PDB entry 4NF4 | X-ray diffraction, 2.00 A resolution | chains A and B

Chain A:
Protein: Glutamate receptor ionotropic, NMDA 1
Organism: Rattus norvegicus
Notes: fragment: Ligand-binding domain
UniProtKB: P35439 (NMDZ1_RAT); the construct has insertions or renumbered stretches relative to UniProt, so the offset changes along the chain: 2-152 = UniProt 393-543; 155-292 = UniProt 663-800
Chain sequence (292 residues; each row starts with the number of its first residue):
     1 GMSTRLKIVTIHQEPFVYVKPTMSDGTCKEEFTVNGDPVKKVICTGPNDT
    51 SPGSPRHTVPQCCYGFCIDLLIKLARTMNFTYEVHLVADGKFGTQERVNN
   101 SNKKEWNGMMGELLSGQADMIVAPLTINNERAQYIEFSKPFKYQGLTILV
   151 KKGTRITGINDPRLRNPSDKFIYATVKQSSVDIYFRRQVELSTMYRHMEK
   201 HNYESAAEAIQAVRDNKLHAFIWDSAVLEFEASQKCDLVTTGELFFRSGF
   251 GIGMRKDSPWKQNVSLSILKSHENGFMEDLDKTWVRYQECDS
Not modelled in the structure: 1-3, 50-52, 99-102, 288-292
Construct notes: expression tag (1, 153-154)
UniProt features mapped onto this chain:
  - glycosylation (N-linked (GlcNAc...) asparagine): Asn-100, Asn-166, Asn-263
  - binding site (glycine): Ser-180, Asp-224
Disulfide bonds: Cys-28/Cys-62, Cys-44/Cys-63
Small-molecule neighbours: DCKA (2JK; 4-hydroxy-5,7-dimethylquinoline-2-carboxylic acid): Gln-13, Phe-16, Phe-92, Pro-124, Leu-125, Thr-126, Arg-131, Ser-180, Trp-223, Asp-224, Val-227, Phe-250

Chain B:
Protein: Glutamate receptor ionotropic, NMDA 2A
Organism: Rattus norvegicus
Notes: fragment: Ligand-binding domain
UniProtKB: Q00959 (NMDE1_RAT); the construct has insertions or renumbered stretches relative to UniProt, so the offset changes along the chain: 5-142 = UniProt 402-539; 145-286 = UniProt 661-802
Chain sequence (283 residues; each row starts with the number of its first residue):
     4 SDDNHLSIVTLEEAPFVIVEDIDPLTETCVRNTVPCRKFVKINNSTNEGM
    54 NVKKCCKGFCIDILKKLSRTVKFTYDLYLVTNGKHGKKVNNVWNGMIGEV
   104 VYQRAVMAVGSLTINEERSEVVDFSVPFVETGISVMVSRGTQVTGLSDKK
   154 FQRPHDYSPPFRFGTVPNGSTERNIRNNYPYMHQYMTRFNQRGVEDALVS
   204 LKTGKLDAFIYDAAVLNYKAGRDEGCKLVTIGSGYIFATTGYGIALQKGS
   254 PWKRQIDLALLQFVGDGEMEELETLWLTGICHN
Not modelled in the structure: 4-5, 236-237, 285-286
Construct notes: expression tag (4); engineered mutation Thr-242 (Ser758 in Q00959)
Disulfide bonds: Cys-32/Cys-58, Cys-39/Cys-59, Cys-229/Cys-284
Small-molecule neighbours: glutamic acid (GLU): His-88, Ser-114, Leu-115, Thr-116, Arg-121, Gly-172, Ser-173, Thr-174, Tyr-214, Asp-215, Tyr-245
What the authors report for this chain:
  - specificity-determining residues: Tyr-214, Lys-222

Chain A / chain B interface:
Contacting residue pairs (53):
  Ile-127(A) with Leu-264(B), hydrophobic
  Asn-128(A) with Leu-264(B)
  Asn-129(A) with Leu-261(B), hydrogen bond (side chain-backbone); Leu-264(B); Gln-265(B)
  Ala-132(A) with Arg-257(B), hydrogen bond (backbone-side chain); Leu-261(B); Leu-264(B), hydrophobic
  Gln-133(A) with Arg-257(B), hydrogen bond (backbone-side chain); Leu-261(B)
  Lys-139(A) with Ile-117(B); Phe-127(B), hydrogen bond (side chain-backbone); Ser-128(B), hydrogen bond (side chain-backbone); Pro-130(B)
  Pro-140(A) with Pro-130(B), hydrophobic
  Tyr-143(A) with Glu-133(B); Thr-134(B), hydrogen bond (side chain-backbone); Thr-242(B); Thr-243(B), hydrogen bond (side chain-backbone); Gly-244(B)
  Ile-159(A) with Glu-273(B)
  Tyr-184(A) with Val-267(B), hydrogen bond (side chain-backbone); Gly-268(B); Gly-270(B)
  Arg-187(A) with Gly-268(B), hydrogen bond (side chain-backbone); Asp-269(B), salt bridge
  Gln-188(A) with Gly-268(B), hydrogen bond (side chain-backbone); Asp-269(B); Gly-270(B)
  Phe-245(A) with Glu-273(B)
  Phe-246(A) with Glu-273(B), hydrogen bond (backbone-side chain)
  Arg-247(A) with Glu-133(B), salt bridge; Val-267(B); Glu-276(B), salt bridge
  Lys-256(A) with Arg-257(B)
  Gln-262(A) with Ser-122(B); Lys-251(B)
  Leu-266(A) with Ser-122(B)
  Leu-269(A) with Ile-117(B), hydrophobic; Ser-122(B)
  Lys-270(A) with Glu-119(B)
  His-272(A) with Ala-241(B); Thr-242(B), hydrogen bond
  Glu-273(A) with Asn-118(B); Glu-119(B), hydrogen bond (side chain-backbone); Asn-177(B), hydrogen bond (backbone-side chain); Asn-181(B), hydrogen bond (backbone-side chain); Phe-240(B)
  Asn-274(A) with Asn-181(B)
  Gly-275(A) with Phe-240(B)
  Glu-278(A) with Ser-150(B); Tyr-238(B), hydrogen bond; Phe-240(B)
Also at the interface, not in a pair above, chain A (28 interface residues in all): Gln-144, Asn-160, Ser-248
Also at the interface, not in a pair above, chain B (32 interface residues in all): Val-129, Lys-256, Thr-277

Overview:
28 residues of chain A and 32 residues of chain B are in contact; the contacts include 16 hydrogen bonds and 3
salt bridges. Polar contacts include Arg-187(A)/Asp-269(B), Arg-247(A)/Glu-133(B) and Arg-247(A)/Glu-276(B).
Chain A binds DCKA. Ligands of chain B: glutamic acid. The paper reports specificity determinants Tyr-214(B)
and Lys-222(B).
Here chain A is Glutamate receptor ionotropic, NMDA 1 and chain B is Glutamate receptor ionotropic, NMDA 2A,
both from Rattus norvegicus. Entry 4NF4 (Crystal structure of GluN1/GluN2A ligand-binding domain in complex
with DCKA and glutamate) was determined by X-ray diffraction together with 4NF5, 4NF6 and 4NF8 from the same
study.
